8TMH - chains D and E of the 9 polymer chains in the assembly; structure by electron microscopy, 3.10 A resolution.

Chain D (and E):
Protein: Cobalt/magnesium transport protein CorA
From: Thermotoga maritima
Notes: chain E of this document is another copy of the same molecule, construct and numbering; everything in this record applies to it too
UniProt: Q9WZ31 (CORA_THEMA); residue numbers follow UniProt; this construct covers 1-351
Sequence (373 residues; each row starts with the number of its first residue; numbers below 1 keep their minus sign (Met-21 is residue -21)):
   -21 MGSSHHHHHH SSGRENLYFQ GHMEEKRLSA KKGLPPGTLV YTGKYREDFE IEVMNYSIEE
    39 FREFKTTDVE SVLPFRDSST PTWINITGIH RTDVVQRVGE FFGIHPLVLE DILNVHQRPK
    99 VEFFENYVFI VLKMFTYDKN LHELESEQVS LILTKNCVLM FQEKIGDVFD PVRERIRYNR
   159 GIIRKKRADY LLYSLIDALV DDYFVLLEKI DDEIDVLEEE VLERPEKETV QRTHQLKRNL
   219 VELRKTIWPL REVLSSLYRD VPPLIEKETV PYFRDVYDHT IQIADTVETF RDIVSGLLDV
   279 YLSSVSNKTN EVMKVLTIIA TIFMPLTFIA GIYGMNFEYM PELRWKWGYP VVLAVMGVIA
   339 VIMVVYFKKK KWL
Disordered / not traced: -21 to 0 (chain E: -21 to 16, 351)
Construct notes: initiating methionine (-21); expression tag (-20 to 0)
Swiss-Prot annotation at these positions:
  - motif: Gly312 to Asn314 (Probable selectivity filter)
  - site: Asn288 (Essential for ion permeation), Leu294 (Important for closing the ion permeation pathway in the closed state), Thr295 (Threonine that confers selectivity for Co(2+) transport)
  - mutagenesis: Asp89 (D89F/K: Decreases ion transport), Asp253 (D253K: Increases protein stability. Decreases ion transport), Leu280 (L280A: Decreases ion transport), Asn288 (N288L: Abolishes Co(2+) uptake), Met291 (M291A: No effect on ion transport), Leu294 (L294A/V: Increases ion transport by suppression of an obstruction in the transmembrane ion permeation pathway), Thr295 (T295L: Strongly reduces Co(2+) uptake. Abolishes Co(2+) uptake; when associated with L-299; T295M: Strongly reduces Co(2+) uptake ...), Thr299 (T299L: Reduces Co(2+) uptake. Abolishes Co(2+) uptake; when associated with L-295; T299M: No effect on Co(2+) uptake; T299S: Abolishes Co(2+) uptake), Pro303 (P303A/G/I: Increases ion transport by suppression of a kink in the transmembrane ion permeation pathway), Thr305 (T305L: Abolishes Co(2+) uptake), Ile310 (I310A: Increases ion transport), Tyr311 (Y311A: Abolishes pentamerization. Abolishes ion transport; Y311F: No effect on pentamerization. No effect on ion transport), 7 further mutagenesis entries in UniProt

Interface between chain D and chain E:
Pairs across the interface (53; chain D residue first):
  Glu196(D) with His212(E), salt bridge; Arg216(E), salt bridge
  Leu200(D) with Gln209(E), hydrogen bond (backbone-side chain); His212(E)
  Gln260(D) with Arg96(E), hydrogen bond
  Asp263(D) with Arg222(E), salt bridge; Trp226(E)
  Thr267(D) with Arg222(E); Lys223(E)
  Phe268(D) with Lys223(E)
  Asp270(D) with Arg269(E), salt bridge
  Ile271(D) with Arg216(E); Val219(E), hydrophobic
  Leu275(D) with His212(E)
  Asp277(D) with Leu276(E)
  Val278(D) with Val208(E), hydrophobic; His212(E)
  Ser281(D) with Val208(E); Tyr279(E); Leu280(E)
  Ser284(D) with Val283(E)
  Asn285(D) with Tyr279(E), hydrogen bond
  Asn288(D) with Val283(E); Thr287(E), hydrogen bond
  Met291(D) with Val290(E); Met291(E), hydrophobic
  Lys292(D) with Lys286(E); Val290(E)
  Thr295(D) with Val290(E); Val293(E); Leu294(E)
  Ala298(D) with Leu294(E), hydrophobic
  Thr299(D) with Ile297(E)
  Pro303(D) with Ile297(E), hydrophobic; Phe301(E), hydrophobic
  Phe306(D) with Phe301(E), hydrophobic; Leu304(E); Thr305(E); Met334(E), hydrophobic
  Tyr311(D) with Tyr327(E)
  Met313(D) with Ala308(E); Tyr311(E); Gly312(E)
  Phe315(D) with Tyr311(E); Met318(E), hydrophobic; Tyr327(E), hydrophobic; Val330(E), hydrophobic
  Glu316(D) with Arg322(E), salt bridge
  Tyr317(D) with Arg322(E); Trp325(E), hydrophobic; Tyr327(E)
  Lys348(D) with Glu289(E), salt bridge
  Trp350(D) with Glu289(E)
Also at the interface, not in a pair above, chain D (36 interface residues in all): Asp189, Asp193, Gly274, Leu294, Met302, Ile310, Pro319
Also at the interface, not in a pair above, chain E (39 interface residues in all): Lys205, Lys215, Met302, Pro328, Leu331

Overview:
36 residues of chain D and 39 residues of chain E are in contact, with 4 hydrogen bonds and 6 salt bridges.
Among the polar pairs are Glu196(D)-His212(E), Glu196(D)-Arg216(E) and Asp263(D)-Arg222(E). From UniProt: 19
mutagenesis sites on chain D.
Both chains are Cobalt/magnesium transport protein CorA (Thermotoga maritima). Entry 8TMH (Cryo-EM structure
of CorA in complex with conformation-specific synthetic antibody C18 and 100 uM MgCl2, State ...) was
determined by electron microscopy.
